PDB entry 6FR8 | X-ray diffraction, 2.38 A resolution | chains A and B

Chain A:
Protein: T-Cell Receptor HA1.7 alpha Chain
Source organism: Homo sapiens
Chain sequence (202 residues; each row starts with the number of its first residue; numbering starts at 0):
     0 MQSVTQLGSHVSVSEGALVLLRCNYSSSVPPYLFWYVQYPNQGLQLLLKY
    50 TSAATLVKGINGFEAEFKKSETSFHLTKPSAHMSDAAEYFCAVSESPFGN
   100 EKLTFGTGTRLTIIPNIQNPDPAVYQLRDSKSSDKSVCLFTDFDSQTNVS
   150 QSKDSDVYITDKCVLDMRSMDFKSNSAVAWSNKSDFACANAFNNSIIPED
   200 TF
Cystine bridges: Cys22-Cys90, Cys137-Cys187

Chain B:
Protein: T-Cell Receptor HA1.7 beta Chain
Source organism: Homo sapiens
Chain sequence (241 residues; each row starts with the number of its first residue):
     2 VKVTQSSRYLVKRTGEKVFLECVQDMDHENMFWYRQDPGLGLRLIYFSYD
    52 VKMKEKGDIPEGYSVSREKKERFSLILESASTNQTSMYLCASSSTGLPYG
   102 YTFGSGTRLTVVEDLNKVFPPEVAVFEPSEAEISHTQKATLVCLATGFFP
   152 DHVELSWWVNGKEVHSGVCTDPQPLKEQPALNDSRYSLSSRLRVSATFWQ
   202 NPRNHFRCQVQFYGLSENDEWTQDRAKPVTQIVSAEAWGRA
Cystine bridges: Cys23-Cys91, Cys144-Cys209

How chain A and chain B interact:
Pairs across the interface - 79 pairs, chain A then chain B:
  Tyr35(A) - Phe104(B)  hydrophobic
  Gln37(A) - Gln37(B)  hydrogen bond
  Leu43(A) - Leu43(B)  hydrophobic
  Leu43(A) - Leu90(B)  hydrophobic
  Leu43(A) - Phe104(B)  hydrophobic
  Lys48(A) - Pro99(B)
  Phe89(A) - Gly42(B)
  Phe89(A) - Leu43(B)  hydrophobic
  Phe97(A) - Pro99(B)  hydrophobic
  Phe97(A) - Gly101(B)
  Gly98(A) - Tyr102(B)
  Asn99(A) - Asn31(B)
  Asn99(A) - Phe33(B)
  Asn99(A) - Ser94(B)  hydrogen bond (backbone-side chain)
  Asn99(A) - Ser95(B)
  Asn99(A) - Thr96(B)
  Glu100(A) - Tyr50(B)
  Glu100(A) - Tyr102(B)
  Lys101(A) - Phe33(B)
  Lys101(A) - Tyr50(B)  hydrogen bond (backbone-side chain)
  Lys101(A) - Tyr102(B)
  Leu102(A) - Tyr35(B)  hydrogen bond (backbone-side chain)
  Leu102(A) - Tyr102(B)  hydrogen bond (backbone-side chain)
  Phe104(A) - Tyr35(B)  hydrophobic
  Phe104(A) - Leu43(B)
  Phe104(A) - Phe104(B)  hydrophobic
  Gly105(A) - Gly42(B)
  Gly105(A) - Leu43(B)
  Thr106(A) - Gly40(B)
  Thr106(A) - Gly42(B)  hydrogen bond (backbone-backbone)
  Asp120(A) - His136(B)  salt bridge
  Tyr124(A) - Ser130(B)
  Tyr124(A) - Ala132(B)
  Tyr124(A) - Glu133(B)
  Tyr124(A) - Thr137(B)
  Gln125(A) - Ser130(B)
  Leu126(A) - Phe127(B)
  Leu126(A) - Glu128(B)
  Leu126(A) - Ser130(B)
  Leu126(A) - Val143(B)  hydrophobic
  Arg127(A) - Phe127(B)
  Arg127(A) - Glu128(B)  hydrogen bond (backbone-backbone)
  Asp128(A) - Phe127(B)
  Ser129(A) - Val126(B)
  Lys134(A) - Phe127(B)
  Val136(A) - Phe127(B)  hydrophobic
  Val136(A) - Leu145(B)  hydrophobic
  Leu138(A) - Thr141(B)
  Thr140(A) - Arg194(B)
  Asp141(A) - Thr137(B)
  Asp141(A) - Arg194(B)  salt bridge
  Tyr157(A) - Glu178(B)  hydrogen bond (side chain-backbone)
  Ile158(A) - Leu176(B)
  Thr159(A) - Asp172(B)
  Thr159(A) - Leu176(B)
  Cys162(A) - Cys170(B)  disulfide
  Cys162(A) - Thr171(B)
  Cys162(A) - Arg192(B)
  Val163(A) - Cys170(B)  hydrogen bond (backbone-side chain)
  Leu164(A) - Gly168(B)
  Leu164(A) - Val169(B)
  Leu164(A) - Arg194(B)
  Asp165(A) - Ser167(B)
  Asp165(A) - Gly168(B)  hydrogen bond (backbone-backbone)
  Met166(A) - Lys139(B)
  Met166(A) - Gly168(B)
  Met166(A) - Arg194(B)
  Met166(A) - Val195(B)  hydrophobic
  Met166(A) - Ser196(B)
  Arg167(A) - Ser167(B)  hydrogen bond (backbone-side chain)
  Phe171(A) - Lys139(B)
  Phe171(A) - Arg194(B)
  Ser173(A) - Arg194(B)  hydrogen bond
  Ser175(A) - Arg192(B)  hydrogen bond
  Ala176(A) - Arg192(B)
  Val177(A) - Ser190(B)
  Val177(A) - Arg192(B)
  Trp179(A) - Leu145(B)  hydrophobic
  Trp179(A) - Ser188(B)
Other interface residues (no listed pair), chain A (45 interface residues in all): Glu87, Ser135, Asp160, Met169
Other interface residues (no listed pair), chain B (50 interface residues in all): Leu41, Leu45, Asp59, Tyr100, Pro129, Thr147, His166, Lys177
Inter-chain disulfides: Cys162(A)-Cys170(B)

Overview:
45 residues of chain A and 50 residues of chain B are in contact, with 1 disulfide bond, 13 hydrogen bonds and
2 salt bridges. Polar pairs include Asp120(A)-His136(B), Asp141(A)-Arg194(B) and Gln37(A)-Gln37(B).
Here chain A is T-Cell Receptor HA1.7 alpha Chain and chain B is T-Cell Receptor HA1.7 beta Chain, both from
Homo sapiens. Entry 6FR8 (HA1.7 Human T-Cell Receptor specific for Influenza virus epitope PKYVKQNTLKLAT
presented by Human Leukocyte Antigen HLA-DR0101) was determined by X-ray diffraction together with 6EH4, 6EH5,
6EH8, 6EH9, 6FR3, 6FR4 and 3 further entries from the same study.
